Entry 6X2K (electron microscopy, 2.88 A resolution); this record covers chains A and I of the 60 polymer chains in the assembly.

[Chain A (and I)]
Name: VP2
From: Tusavirus 1
Notes: chain I of this document is another copy of the same molecule, construct and numbering; everything in this record applies to it too
Reference sequence: A0A097F8N9 (A0A097F8N9_9VIRU); residues 19-565 here = UniProt positions 19-565
Sequence (547 residues; each row starts with the number of its first residue):
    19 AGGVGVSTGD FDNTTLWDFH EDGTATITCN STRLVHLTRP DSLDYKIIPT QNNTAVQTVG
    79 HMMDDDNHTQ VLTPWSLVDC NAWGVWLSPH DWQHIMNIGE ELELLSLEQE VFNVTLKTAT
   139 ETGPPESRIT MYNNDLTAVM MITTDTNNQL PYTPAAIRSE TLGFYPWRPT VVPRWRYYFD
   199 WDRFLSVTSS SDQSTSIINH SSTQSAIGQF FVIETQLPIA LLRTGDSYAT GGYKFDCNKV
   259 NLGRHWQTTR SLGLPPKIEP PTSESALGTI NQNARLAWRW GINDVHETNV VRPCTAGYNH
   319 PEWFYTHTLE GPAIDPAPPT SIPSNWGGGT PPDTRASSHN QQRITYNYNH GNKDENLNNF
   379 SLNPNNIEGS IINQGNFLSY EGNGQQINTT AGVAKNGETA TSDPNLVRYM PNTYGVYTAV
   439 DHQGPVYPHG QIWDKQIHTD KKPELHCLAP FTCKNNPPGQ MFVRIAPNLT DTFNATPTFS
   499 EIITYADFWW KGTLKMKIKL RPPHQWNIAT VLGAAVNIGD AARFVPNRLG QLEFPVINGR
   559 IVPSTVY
Sequence notes: conflict Ala295 (Gly in A0A097F8N9), Asn384 (Ile in A0A097F8N9), Ile385 (Glu in A0A097F8N9), Glu386 (Leu in A0A097F8N9), Ala412 (Gly in A0A097F8N9)
What the authors report for this chain:
  - conformationally variable residues (order/disorder transition): Ala533 to Val534

[Interface between chain A and chain I]
Pairs across the interface (235):
  Ile66(A) - Ile276(I)  hydrophobic
  Ile66(A) - Pro279(I)
  Pro67(A) - Leu285(I)
  Pro67(A) - Gly286(I)  hydrogen bond (backbone-backbone)
  Thr68(A) - Gly286(I)  hydrogen bond (side chain-backbone)
  Thr68(A) - Thr287(I)  hydrogen bond (side chain-backbone)
  Gln69(A) - Leu285(I)
  Gln69(A) - Gly286(I)  hydrogen bond (backbone-backbone)
  Asn70(A) - Arg293(I)
  Asn70(A) - His304(I)
  Val77(A) - Gln404(I)
  Gly78(A) - Gln404(I)
  Gly78(A) - Ile405(I)
  His79(A) - Gly402(I)
  His79(A) - Gln403(I)
  His79(A) - Gln404(I)  hydrogen bond (side chain-backbone)
  Met80(A) - Phe395(I)  hydrophobic
  Met81(A) - His304(I)
  Met81(A) - Thr306(I)  hydrogen bond (backbone-side chain)
  Met81(A) - Gly402(I)
  Met81(A) - Gln403(I)
  Met81(A) - Ile405(I)  hydrophobic
  Asp82(A) - Asn301(I)
  Asp82(A) - His304(I)  salt bridge
  Asp83(A) - Arg268(I)  salt bridge
  Asp83(A) - Glu305(I)
  Asp83(A) - Thr306(I)
  Asp84(A) - Ile288(I)
  Asp84(A) - Arg293(I)  salt bridge
  Asp84(A) - His304(I)  salt bridge
  Asp84(A) - Glu305(I)  hydrogen bond (side chain-backbone)
  Asn85(A) - Arg268(I)  hydrogen bond (backbone-side chain)
  His86(A) - Pro274(I)
  His86(A) - Glu305(I)
  Gln88(A) - Pro273(I)
  Gln88(A) - Pro274(I)
  Gln88(A) - Ile276(I)
  Tyr170(A) - Tyr565(I)  hydrogen bond (backbone-backbone)
  Thr171(A) - Gly271(I)
  Thr171(A) - Leu272(I)
  Pro172(A) - Leu272(I)
  Pro172(A) - Tyr565(I)
  Ala174(A) - Ala295(I)
  Ala174(A) - Trp296(I)
  Ile175(A) - Val308(I)  hydrophobic
  Ile175(A) - Val309(I)
  Arg176(A) - Leu272(I)  hydrogen bond (side chain-backbone)
  Arg176(A) - Pro273(I)
  Arg176(A) - Pro274(I)
  Arg176(A) - Leu294(I)
  Arg176(A) - Ala295(I)
  Arg176(A) - Glu305(I)  salt bridge
  Arg176(A) - Val308(I)
  Ser177(A) - Leu294(I)
  Ser177(A) - Ala295(I)
  Arg194(A) - Leu272(I)
  Arg194(A) - Pro273(I)  hydrogen bond (side chain-backbone)
  Arg194(A) - Pro274(I)  hydrogen bond (side chain-backbone)
  Arg194(A) - Lys275(I)
  Tyr195(A) - Pro273(I)
  Tyr196(A) - Trp264(I)
  Tyr196(A) - Arg268(I)
  Tyr196(A) - Ser269(I)
  Tyr196(A) - Gly271(I)
  Tyr196(A) - Leu272(I)
  Tyr196(A) - Pro273(I)
  Tyr196(A) - Glu305(I)  hydrogen bond
  Tyr196(A) - Arg310(I)
  Asp198(A) - Trp264(I)
  Trp199(A) - Arg268(I)
  Asp200(A) - Trp344(I)
  Arg201(A) - Trp344(I)
  Phe202(A) - Trp344(I)  hydrophobic
  Phe202(A) - Thr348(I)
  Phe202(A) - Pro350(I)
  Phe202(A) - Ile390(I)  hydrophobic
  Val205(A) - Gln392(I)
  Val205(A) - Gly393(I)
  Val205(A) - Phe395(I)  hydrophobic
  Val205(A) - Thr417(I)
  Ser207(A) - Ile405(I)  hydrogen bond (side chain-backbone)
  Ser207(A) - Asn406(I)
  Ser207(A) - Thr407(I)  hydrogen bond
  Ser208(A) - Gln404(I)
  Ser208(A) - Ile405(I)  hydrogen bond (backbone-backbone)
  Ser208(A) - Asn406(I)  hydrogen bond
  His218(A) - Trp344(I)  hydrogen bond (side chain-backbone)
  His218(A) - Gly347(I)
  Ala224(A) - Thr528(I)
  Ile225(A) - Pro561(I)
  Gly226(A) - Asn525(I)  hydrogen bond (backbone-side chain)
  Gln227(A) - Trp264(I)
  Gln227(A) - His522(I)  hydrogen bond
  Gln227(A) - Gln523(I)
  Gln227(A) - Pro561(I)  hydrogen bond (side chain-backbone)
  Gln227(A) - Ser562(I)
  Gln227(A) - Thr563(I)
  Phe228(A) - Gln523(I)
  Phe228(A) - Trp524(I)  hydrogen bond (backbone-backbone)
  Phe228(A) - Asn525(I)  hydrogen bond (backbone-side chain)
  Phe229(A) - His522(I)
  Gln234(A) - His522(I)  hydrogen bond (side chain-backbone)
  Gln234(A) - Gln523(I)
  Tyr316(A) - Gly433(I)
  Tyr316(A) - Val434(I)  hydrogen bond (side chain-backbone)
  His318(A) - Thr431(I)  hydrogen bond (side chain-backbone)
  His318(A) - Tyr432(I)
  Pro319(A) - Asn430(I)
  Glu320(A) - Leu396(I)
  Trp321(A) - Gly299(I)
  Trp321(A) - Leu396(I)
  Trp321(A) - Ser397(I)  hydrogen bond (backbone-backbone)
  Trp321(A) - Glu399(I)
  Trp321(A) - Gly400(I)
  Phe322(A) - Asn317(I)
  Phe322(A) - Asn394(I)
  Phe322(A) - Phe395(I)
  Phe322(A) - Val425(I)  hydrophobic
  Phe322(A) - Thr431(I)
  Tyr323(A) - Asn307(I)
  Tyr323(A) - Asn394(I)
  Tyr323(A) - Phe395(I)  hydrogen bond (backbone-backbone)
  Thr324(A) - Asn317(I)  hydrogen bond
  Thr324(A) - Ile389(I)
  Thr324(A) - Asn394(I)
  His325(A) - Ile389(I)
  His325(A) - Ile390(I)  hydrogen bond (backbone-backbone)
  His325(A) - Gly393(I)
  His325(A) - Asn394(I)  hydrogen bond (backbone-side chain)
  Thr326(A) - Ser388(I)
  Thr326(A) - Ile390(I)
  Leu327(A) - Trp344(I)
  Leu327(A) - Ile385(I)  hydrophobic
  Leu327(A) - Ser388(I)
  Leu327(A) - Ile390(I)  hydrophobic
  Glu328(A) - Thr266(I)  hydrogen bond
  Glu328(A) - Arg268(I)
  Glu328(A) - Ser269(I)  hydrogen bond
  Gly329(A) - Arg268(I)
  Pro330(A) - Arg268(I)  hydrogen bond (backbone-side chain)
  Pro330(A) - Thr306(I)
  Ala331(A) - Arg268(I)
  Ile332(A) - Trp298(I)
  Ile332(A) - Thr306(I)
  Asp333(A) - Thr313(I)
  Asp333(A) - Thr431(I)  hydrogen bond
  Pro334(A) - Trp298(I)  hydrophobic
  Pro334(A) - Thr313(I)
  Pro334(A) - Tyr435(I)
  Ala335(A) - Trp298(I)
  Ala335(A) - Tyr435(I)
  Pro336(A) - Tyr435(I)
  Pro337(A) - Trp298(I)  hydrophobic
  Pro337(A) - Tyr435(I)
  Arg353(A) - Tyr398(I)
  Arg353(A) - Glu399(I)  salt bridge
  Ala354(A) - Ile300(I)
  Ala354(A) - Glu399(I)
  Ser355(A) - Gly400(I)
  Asn358(A) - Trp298(I)
  Gln359(A) - Trp298(I)
  Gln359(A) - Gly299(I)  hydrogen bond (backbone-backbone)
  Gln359(A) - Ile300(I)
  Gln360(A) - Trp296(I)
  Gln360(A) - Arg297(I)
  Gln360(A) - Trp298(I)
  Arg361(A) - Ala295(I)
  Arg361(A) - Trp296(I)
  Arg361(A) - Arg297(I)  hydrogen bond (backbone-backbone)
  Arg361(A) - Gly299(I)
  Arg361(A) - Ile300(I)
  Ile362(A) - Ala295(I)  hydrophobic
  Ile362(A) - Trp296(I)
  Thr363(A) - Arg293(I)
  Thr363(A) - Leu294(I)
  Thr363(A) - Ala295(I)  hydrogen bond (backbone-backbone)
  Thr363(A) - Arg297(I)  hydrogen bond
  Asn365(A) - Leu294(I)
  Leu375(A) - Asn291(I)
  Asn377(A) - Arg297(I)
  Leu380(A) - Trp296(I)  hydrophobic
  Asn423(A) - Tyr398(I)  hydrogen bond
  Asn423(A) - Glu416(I)  hydrogen bond
  Asn423(A) - Leu424(I)
  Tyr427(A) - Leu396(I)  hydrophobic
  Tyr427(A) - Tyr398(I)  hydrophobic
  Met428(A) - Leu396(I)  hydrophobic
  Met428(A) - Leu424(I)
  Asn430(A) - Asn430(I)  hydrogen bond (side chain-backbone)
  Asn430(A) - Thr431(I)
  Asn430(A) - Tyr432(I)  hydrogen bond (side chain-backbone)
  Tyr432(A) - Tyr432(I)  hydrophobic
  Tyr432(A) - Val434(I)  hydrophobic
  Val434(A) - Lys459(I)
  Val438(A) - Val434(I)  hydrophobic
  His447(A) - Trp296(I)  hydrogen bond (backbone-side chain)
  Asp452(A) - Pro311(I)
  Asp452(A) - Tyr565(I)  hydrogen bond
  Lys453(A) - Tyr565(I)
  Ile455(A) - Cys312(I)  hydrophobic
  Ile455(A) - Val564(I)  hydrophobic
  His456(A) - Asn259(I)
  His456(A) - His263(I)  hydrogen bond (backbone-side chain)
  His456(A) - Val564(I)  hydrogen bond (backbone-backbone)
  Thr457(A) - Glu386(I)
  Thr457(A) - Ala437(I)
  Thr457(A) - Val438(I)
  Thr457(A) - Asp439(I)
  Thr457(A) - Val564(I)
  Asp458(A) - Val438(I)  hydrogen bond (backbone-backbone)
  Asp458(A) - Asp439(I)  hydrogen bond (backbone-side chain)
  Asp458(A) - His440(I)  hydrogen bond (side chain-backbone)
  Asp458(A) - Leu463(I)
  Asp458(A) - Arg558(I)  salt bridge
  Lys459(A) - Tyr432(I)
  Lys459(A) - Thr436(I)  hydrogen bond (side chain-backbone)
  Lys459(A) - Ala437(I)
  Lys459(A) - Val438(I)  hydrogen bond (backbone-backbone)
  Lys459(A) - Glu462(I)
  Lys460(A) - Thr436(I)
  Pro461(A) - Cys312(I)  hydrophobic
  Pro461(A) - Val434(I)
  Pro461(A) - Thr436(I)
  Pro461(A) - Ala437(I)  hydrophobic
  Glu462(A) - Val434(I)  hydrogen bond (backbone-backbone)
  Leu463(A) - Val434(I)  hydrophobic
  Leu463(A) - Tyr435(I)
  His464(A) - Pro311(I)  hydrogen bond (side chain-backbone)
  His464(A) - Tyr435(I)
  Cys465(A) - Trp298(I)  hydrophobic
  Cys465(A) - Val309(I)  hydrophobic
  Cys465(A) - Arg310(I)  hydrogen bond (side chain-backbone)
  Cys465(A) - Pro311(I)  hydrogen bond (backbone-backbone)
  Cys465(A) - Tyr435(I)  hydrophobic
  Leu466(A) - Trp296(I)
Also at the interface, not in a pair above, chain A (111 interface residues in all): Leu90, Pro169, Ala173, Glu178, Trp193, Phe197, Ile216, Ser223, Val230, Thr233, Tyr364, Val444, Gly448
Also at the interface, not in a pair above, chain I (105 interface residues in all): Gln265, Thr267, Leu270, Pro278, Val303, Ser339, Pro341, Pro349, Asn401, Ala418, Thr419, Asp421, Pro429, Ile526

[Overview]
111 residues of chain A face 105 of chain I across their interface, with 56 hydrogen bonds and 7 salt bridges.
Polar pairs include Asp82(A)-His304(I), Asp83(A)-Arg268(I) and Asp84(A)-Arg293(I). The paper reports
conformational variability at Ala533(A).
Chain A and chain I are both VP2 (Tusavirus 1); the structure, The Tusavirus (TuV) capsid structure, was
determined by electron microscopy together with 6X2I from the same study.
